PDB entry 9E1Y | electron microscopy, 2.60 A resolution | chains D and I of the 10 polymer chains in the assembly

== Chain D ==
Name: Histone H2B 1.1
Organism: Xenopus laevis
UniProtKB: P02281 (H2B11_XENLA); residues -3 to 122 here correspond to UniProt positions 1-126 (UniProt number = residue number + 4)
Chain sequence (126 residues; row label = number of the first residue in the row; numbers below 1 keep their minus sign (Met-3 is residue -3)):
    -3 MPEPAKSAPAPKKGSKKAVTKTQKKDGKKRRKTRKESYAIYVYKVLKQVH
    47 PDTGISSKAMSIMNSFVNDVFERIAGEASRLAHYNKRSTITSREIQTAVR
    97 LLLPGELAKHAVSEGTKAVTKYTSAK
Unresolved in the structure: -3 to 26
Sequence notes: engineered mutation Thr29 (Ser33 in P02281)
UniProt features mapped onto this chain:
  - modified residue: Lys2 (N6-acetyllysine), Lys9 (N6-acetyllysine), Ser11 (Phosphoserine), Lys12 (N6-acetyllysine), Lys17 (N6-acetyllysine)
  - glycosylation: Ser109 (O-linked (GlcNAc) serine)
  - cross-link: Lys117 (Glycyl lysine isopeptide (Lys-Gly) (interchain with G-Cter in ubiquitin))

== Chain I ==
Molecule: 153-nt DNA strand
Sequence (153 nucleotides; each row starts with the number of its first residue; numbers below 1 keep their minus sign (DT-76 is residue -76)):
   -76 TGCACAGGATGTATATATCTGACACGTGCCTGGAGACTAGGGAGTAATCC
   -26 CCTTGGCGGTTAAAACGCGGGGGACAGCGCGTACGTGCGTTTAAGCGGTG
    24 CTAGAGCTGTCTACGACCAATTGAGCGGCCTCGGCACCGGGATTCTCCAG
    74 GGC

== Chain D / chain I interface ==
Residue-residue contacts - 13 pairs, chain D then chain I:
  Arg27(D) with DG50(I), hydrogen bond to the base; DG51(I), phosphate contact
  Lys28(D) with DG50(I), sugar contact; DG51(I), salt bridge to the phosphate
  Thr29(D) with DG50(I), phosphate contact
  Arg30(D) with DC49(I), sugar contact; DG50(I), phosphate contact
  Lys31(D) with DC49(I), sugar contact; DG50(I), salt bridge to the phosphate
  Glu32(D) with DC49(I), phosphate contact
  Ser33(D) with DC49(I), phosphate contact
  Ile36(D) with DG48(I), phosphate contact
  Tyr37(D) with DG48(I), hydrogen bond to the phosphate
Interface residues without a listed pair, chain D (10 interface residues in all): Thr85
Interface residues without a listed pair, chain I (5 interface residues in all): DG38

== Overview ==
10 residues of chain D and 5 residues of chain I are in contact, with 2 hydrogen bonds and 2 salt bridges.
Among the polar pairs are Arg27(D)-DG50(I), Tyr37(D)-DG48(I) and Lys28(D)-DG51(I).
Here chain D is Histone H2B 1.1 (Xenopus laevis) and chain I is a 153-nt DNA strand. Entry 9E1Y (Empty
Nucleosome with 601 widom sequence) was determined by electron microscopy.
